PDB entry 1DDK | X-ray diffraction, 3.10 A resolution | chain A

# Chain A
Name: Imp-1 metallo beta-lactamase
From: Pseudomonas aeruginosa
Notes: EC 3.5.2.6
UniProt: Q932P5 (Q932P5_9GAMM); residues 2-221 here correspond to UniProt positions 20-239 (UniProt number = residue number + 18)
Sequence (220 residues; row label = number of the first residue in the row):
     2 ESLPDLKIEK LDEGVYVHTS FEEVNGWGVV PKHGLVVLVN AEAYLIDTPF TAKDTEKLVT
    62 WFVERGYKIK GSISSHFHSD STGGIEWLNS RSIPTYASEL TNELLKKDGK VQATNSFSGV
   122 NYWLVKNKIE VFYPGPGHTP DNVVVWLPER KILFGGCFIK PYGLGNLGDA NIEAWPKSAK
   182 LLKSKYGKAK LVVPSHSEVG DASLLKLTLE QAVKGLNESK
Ion coordination: Zn2+ site 1: His-77, His-79, His-139; Zn2+ site 2: Asp-81, Cys-158, His-197

# In short
The Zn2+ site 1 is built by His-77, His-79 and His-139. Asp-81, Cys-158 and His-197 form the Zn2+ site 2.
Chain A is Imp-1 metallo beta-lactamase (Pseudomonas aeruginosa); the structure, Crystal structure of imp-1
metallo beta-lactamase from pseudomonas aeruginosa, was determined by X-ray diffraction (same publication as
1DD6).
